Entry 6Y5E (electron microscopy, 3.15 A resolution); this record covers chains A and J of the 11 polymer chains in the assembly.

== Chain A ==
Protein: Histone H3.2
Organism: Homo sapiens
UniProtKB: Q71DI3 (H32_HUMAN); numbering as in UniProt (aligned over 39-134)
Chain sequence (96 residues; row label = number of the first residue in the row):
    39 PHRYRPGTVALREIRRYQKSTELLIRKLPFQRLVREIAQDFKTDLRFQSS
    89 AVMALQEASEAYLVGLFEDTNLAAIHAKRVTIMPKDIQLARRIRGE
Sequence notes: conflict Ala111 (Cys in Q71DI3)
Swiss-Prot annotation at these positions:
  - modified residue: Tyr42 (Phosphotyrosine), Lys57 (N6,N6,N6-trimethyllysine), Ser58 (Phosphoserine), Lys65 (N6-(2-hydroxyisobutyryl)lysine), Lys80 (N6,N6,N6-trimethyllysine), Thr81 (Phosphothreonine), Ser87 (Phosphoserine), Thr108 (Phosphothreonine), Lys116 (N6-acetyllysine), Lys123 (N6-(2-hydroxyisobutyryl)lysine)
Glycans and other covalent adducts: pentanedial (PTD) linked to Lys80, Lys116, Lys123

== Chain J ==
Molecule: 153-nt DNA strand
Sequence (153 nucleotides; row label = number of the first residue in the row):
     1 ATCACAGGATGTATATATCTGACACGTGCCTGGAGACTAGGGAGTAATCC
    51 CCTTGGCGGTTAAAACGCGGGGGACAGCGCGTACGTGCGTTTAAGCGGTG
   101 CTAGAGCTGTCTACGACCAATTGAGCGGCCTCGGCACCGGGATTCTCCAG
   151 GAT

== Chain A / chain J interface ==
Residue-residue contacts (23):
  His40(A) - DT10(J)  sugar contact
  Arg41(A) - DT86(J)  hydrogen bond to the base
  Arg41(A) - DG87(J)  sugar contact
  Tyr42(A) - DT10(J)  sugar contact
  Tyr42(A) - DG11(J)  sugar contact
  Tyr42(A) - DT86(J)  sugar contact
  Tyr42(A) - DG87(J)  hydrogen bond to the phosphate
  Arg43(A) - DT86(J)  phosphate contact
  Pro44(A) - DG85(J)  phosphate contact
  Pro44(A) - DT86(J)  phosphate contact
  Gly45(A) - DG85(J)  phosphate contact
  Gly45(A) - DT86(J)  hydrogen bond to the phosphate
  Thr46(A) - DT86(J)  phosphate contact
  Val47(A) - DT86(J)  phosphate contact
  Ala48(A) - DT86(J)  hydrogen bond to the phosphate
  Arg50(A) - DT12(J)  phosphate contact
  Arg64(A) - DA94(J)  phosphate contact
  Arg64(A) - DG95(J)  salt bridge to the phosphate
  Lys65(A) - DG95(J)  hydrogen bond to the phosphate
  Leu66(A) - DA94(J)  phosphate contact
  Leu66(A) - DG95(J)  hydrogen bond to the phosphate
  Pro67(A) - DA94(J)  phosphate contact
  Arg70(A) - DA94(J)  salt bridge to the phosphate
Interface residues without a listed pair, chain A (17 interface residues in all): Lys57, Arg84
Interface residues without a listed pair, chain J (13 interface residues in all): DG8, DA9, DA13, DA103, DG104

== In short ==
17 residues of chain A and 13 residues of chain J are in contact; the contacts include 6 hydrogen bonds and 2
salt bridges. Among the polar pairs are Arg41(A)-DT86(J), Tyr42(A)-DG87(J) and Gly45(A)-DT86(J). Covalently
linked pentanedial: at Lys80(A), Lys116(A) and Lys123(A).
Here chain A is Histone H3.2 (Homo sapiens) and chain J is a 153-nt DNA strand. Entry 6Y5E (Structure of human
cGAS (K394E) bound to the nucleosome (focused refinement of cGAS-NCP subcomplex)) was determined by electron
microscopy (same publication as 6Y5D).
